PDB entry 7UM0 | electron microscopy, 3.80 A resolution | chains D and C of the 6 polymer chains in the assembly

== Chain D ==
Protein: DNA-directed RNA polymerase
Source organism: Bacillus phage AR9
Notes: EC 2.7.7.6
Reference sequence: A0A172JI62 (A0A172JI62_9CAUD); numbering as in UniProt (aligned over 1-631)
Sequence (631 residues; row label = number of the first residue in the row):
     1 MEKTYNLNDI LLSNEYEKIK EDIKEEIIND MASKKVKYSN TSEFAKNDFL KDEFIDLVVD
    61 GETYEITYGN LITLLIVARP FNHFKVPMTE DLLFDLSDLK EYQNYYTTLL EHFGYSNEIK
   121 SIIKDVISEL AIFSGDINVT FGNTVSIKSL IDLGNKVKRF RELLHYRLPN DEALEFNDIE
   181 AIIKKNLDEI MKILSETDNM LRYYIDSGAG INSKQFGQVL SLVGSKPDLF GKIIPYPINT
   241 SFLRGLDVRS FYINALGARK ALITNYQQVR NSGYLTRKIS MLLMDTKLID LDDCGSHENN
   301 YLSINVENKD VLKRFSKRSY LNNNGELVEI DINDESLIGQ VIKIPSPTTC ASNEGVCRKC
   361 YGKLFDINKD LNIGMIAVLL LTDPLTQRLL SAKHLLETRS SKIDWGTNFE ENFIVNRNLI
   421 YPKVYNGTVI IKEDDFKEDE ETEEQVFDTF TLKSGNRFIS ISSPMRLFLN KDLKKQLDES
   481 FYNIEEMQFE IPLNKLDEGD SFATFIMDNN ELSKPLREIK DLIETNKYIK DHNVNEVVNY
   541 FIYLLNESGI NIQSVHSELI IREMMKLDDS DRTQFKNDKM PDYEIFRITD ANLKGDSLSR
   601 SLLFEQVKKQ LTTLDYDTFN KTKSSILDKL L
Not modelled in the structure: 1-2
Metal / ion sites: Zn2+: Cys294, Cys350, Cys360

== Chain C ==
Protein: DNA-directed RNA polymerase
Source organism: Bacillus phage AR9
Notes: EC 2.7.7.6
Reference sequence: A0A172JHZ2 (A0A172JHZ2_9CAUD); residues 1-665 here = UniProt positions 1-665
Sequence (665 residues; row label = number of the first residue in the row):
     1 MDDISVIKNE DYEGSHRFLA EELLMPNANK TDGNRSTMFC SHLAQAVTLQ KAEPPLVYTN
    61 FENQVGKYST AGYRKANSNY KVIEKIYKND YNYVLIVQDQ ETGEYTLFER AECEFLTEHY
   121 GFQWDNDKID SLKKDDTIEK DTVLYKNTCY DENMNFGYGV NLNAAYFSYK NETLEDAIVI
   181 SESAAKKLGT FSVNKVKVSV NTNDILLNLY GDNENYKGFP DIGEHIKNQI IASRRRFDYN
   241 TALYELKNLN EMRDSDTPFF ADGKIVDIEI FSNVPEEELK VQKYNEQVLY YINKQKEFSN
   301 NVYQKLKKIV EGKDNNVSDK LLHFYNNCKM RIDENISYTY QNSKFSGFIM EFTILEEEPL
   361 NKGSKITGRY GNKGVISKIL PDDQMPTVAE GRFKGLKADI CLNPLGVFNR LNPSQLIEQE
   421 LNWIAKFIRK DMEEAGSNEE KVSILLDFLN RVNKEETELM EEFINSLNKT ELEEFLNDII
   481 ENGIPICQKP FFGNIGLDEL WELYNHYDHI DYFKCEGIST PLIIGEIYMV RLKHEPHSKF
   541 SARSTSFMNL RGLPAKSKNF KEHKDLYSKT PVRIGNMEIS NLSLTNEMGS IMDMLNSYSN
   601 NETNRRELIM QLLTGNPFDT NIDLSDVESG TSKILKSLFT CLGLSIDDVE EEWENKLNGK
   661 VEDEK
Not modelled in the structure: 650-665

== Interface between chain D and chain C ==
Residue-residue contacts (73; chain D residue first):
  Lys34(D) with Ser519(C), hydrogen bond (backbone-side chain)
  Lys35(D) with Lys514(C); Ser519(C)
  Val36(D) with Ser519(C)
  Gly135(D) with Asn171(C)
  Asn138(D) with Asn171(C)
  Val139(D) with Tyr169(C), hydrophobic; Lys170(C); Ile518(C)
  Thr140(D) with Gly517(C); Ile518(C)
  Phe141(D) with Ile518(C); Thr520(C), hydrogen bond (backbone-side chain)
  Gly142(D) with Thr520(C)
  Asn143(D) with Pro404(C)
  Thr144(D) with Thr520(C); Pro521(C); Leu522(C)
  Val145(D) with Tyr166(C); Pro404(C); Val407(C), hydrophobic; Phe408(C), hydrophobic
  Ser146(D) with Ile523(C)
  Ile147(D) with Leu416(C), hydrophobic; Glu420(C)
  Lys148(D) with Tyr504(C); Ile510(C), hydrogen bond (side chain-backbone); Tyr512(C)
  Ser149(D) with Tyr512(C)
  Ile151(D) with Leu497(C), hydrophobic
  Asp152(D) with Tyr512(C), hydrogen bond
  Asn155(D) with Trp501(C)
  Leu164(D) with Trp501(C), hydrophobic
  His165(D) with Leu497(C); Trp501(C)
  Tyr204(D) with Pro404(C); Leu405(C), hydrophobic
  Ala209(D) with Leu405(C)
  Gly210(D) with Leu405(C); Asn409(C)
  Gln215(D) with Leu411(C)
  Gln218(D) with Leu411(C)
  Val219(D) with Leu411(C), hydrophobic
  Ile234(D) with Ile4(C), hydrophobic
  Tyr236(D) with Asp2(C); Ser5(C)
  Phe242(D) with Lys30(C); Thr31(C); Asp32(C)
  Leu243(D) with Lys30(C); Leu497(C), hydrophobic
  Gly245(D) with Asn29(C)
  Leu246(D) with Asn29(C)
  Asp247(D) with Asn9(C)
  Val248(D) with Asn9(C)
  Arg249(D) with Ile7(C), hydrogen bond (side chain-backbone); Lys8(C)
  Phe251(D) with Phe491(C), hydrophobic
  Asn254(D) with Asp32(C); Gly33(C)
  Ala258(D) with Gly33(C); Asn34(C)
  Asn372(D) with Leu584(C); Asn586(C)
  Met375(D) with Ser580(C)
  Leu379(D) with Asn581(C); Leu584(C), hydrophobic
  Ile626(D) with Met588(C)
  Lys629(D) with Met588(C); Met592(C)
  Leu630(D) with Met588(C), hydrophobic; Met592(C)
  Leu631(D) with Leu635(C), hydrophobic
Interface residues without a listed pair, chain D (68 interface residues in all): Met31, Ala32, Phe49, Ala131, Ser134, Gly154, Leu201, Ile211, Asn212, Phe216, Asp228, Pro235, Tyr252, Leu262, Arg277, Ser280, Met284, Asp370, Leu371, Ile376, Leu602, Leu611
Interface residues without a listed pair, chain C (61 interface residues in all): Met1, Tyr12, Thr37, Phe167, Ser168, Pro413, Ile417, Trp423, Asp511, Glu516, Asn576, Ser583, Gly589, Phe639, Leu642, Leu644

== In short ==
68 residues of chain D and 61 residues of chain C are in contact; the contacts include 5 hydrogen bonds. Polar
contacts include Lys34(D)-Ser519(C), Phe141(D)-Thr520(C) and Lys148(D)-Ile510(C). The Zn2+ site is built by
Cys294(D), Cys350(D) and Cys360(D).
Here chain D is DNA-directed RNA polymerase and chain C is DNA-directed RNA polymerase, both from Bacillus
phage AR9. Entry 7UM0 (Structure of the phage AR9 non-virion RNA polymerase holoenzyme in complex with two DNA
oligonucleotides containing ...) was determined by electron microscopy (same publication as 7S00, 7S01 and
7UM1).
